PDB entry 9C9M | electron microscopy, 2.01 A resolution | chains I and M of the 12 polymer chains in the assembly

Chain I:
Protein: Integrase
Source organism: Human immunodeficiency virus 1
Notes: EC 2.7.7.-, 3.1.-.-
UniProt: P12497 (POL_HV1N5); residues 1-288 here correspond to UniProt positions 1148-1435 (UniProt number = residue number + 1147)
Amino-acid sequence (358 residues; numbered -69 to 288; the number before each row is that of its first residue; numbers below 1 keep their minus sign (Met-69 is residue -69)):
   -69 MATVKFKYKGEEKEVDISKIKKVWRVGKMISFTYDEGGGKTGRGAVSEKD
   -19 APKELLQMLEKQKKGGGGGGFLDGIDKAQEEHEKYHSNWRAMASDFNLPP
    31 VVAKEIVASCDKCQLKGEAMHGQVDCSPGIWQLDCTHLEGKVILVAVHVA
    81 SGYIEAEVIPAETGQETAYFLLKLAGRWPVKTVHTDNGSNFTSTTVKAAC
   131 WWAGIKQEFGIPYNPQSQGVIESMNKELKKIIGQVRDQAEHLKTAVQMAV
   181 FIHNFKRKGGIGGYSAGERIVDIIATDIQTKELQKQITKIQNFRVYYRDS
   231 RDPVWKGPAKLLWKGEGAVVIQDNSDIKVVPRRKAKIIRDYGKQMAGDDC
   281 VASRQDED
Unresolved in the structure: -69 to 0, 229-235, 269-288
Differences from the reference sequence: initiating methionine (-69); expression tag (-68 to 0)
Curated features (UniProtKB/Swiss-Prot):
  - zinc finger: Asp3 to Gln44 (Integrase-type)
  - DNA-binding region: Phe223 to Asp270 (Integrase-type)
  - binding site (Zn(2+)): His12, His16, Cys40, Cys43
  - binding site (Mg(2+)): Asp64, Asp116, Glu152
Metal / ion sites: Zn2+: His12, His16, Cys40, Cys43; Mg2+ site 1: Asp64, Asp116 (together with Dolutegravir); Mg2+ site 2: Asp64, Glu152 (together with Dolutegravir)
Ligand contacts: Dolutegravir (DLU; (4R,12aS)-N-(2,4-difluorobenzyl)-7-hydroxy-4-methyl-6,8-dioxo-3,4,6,8,12,12a-hexahydro-2H-pyrido[1',2':4,5]pyrazino[2,1-b][1,3]oxazine-9-carboxamide): Asp64, Cys65, Asp116, Asn117, Gly118, Tyr143, Pro145, Gln146, Glu152
Reported in the primary citation:
  - catalytic residues: Asp64, Glu152
  - catalytic residues: Asp116 (citing earlier work)
  - mutagenesis - D64N/D116N (>1000-fold), Y271R, Q274L, A276P, G277Q, D279R: decreased catalytic activity
  - mutagenesis - D279E: unchanged catalytic activity

Chain M:
Protein: Integrase
Source organism: Human immunodeficiency virus 1
Notes: EC 2.7.7.-, 3.1.-.-
UniProt: P12497 (POL_HV1N5); residues 185-288 here correspond to UniProt positions 1332-1435 (UniProt number = residue number + 1147)
Amino-acid sequence (106 residues; each row starts with the number of its first residue):
   183 HMFKRKGGIGGYSAGERIVDIIATDIQTKELQKQITKIQNFRVYYRDSRD
   233 PVWKGPAKLLWKGEGAVVIQDNSDIKVVPRRKAKIIRDYGKQMAGDDCVA
   283 SRQDED
Unresolved in the structure: 183-221, 269-288
Differences from the reference sequence: expression tag (183-184)
Curated features (UniProtKB/Swiss-Prot):
  - DNA-binding region: Phe223 to Asp270 (Integrase-type)

Chain I / chain M interface:
Residue-residue contacts - 32 pairs, chain I then chain M:
  Ala38(I) - Arg224(M)  hydrogen bond (backbone-side chain)
  Ala38(I) - Ile268(M)
  Ser39(I) - Arg224(M)
  Asp41(I) - Tyr226(M)  hydrogen bond
  Gln44(I) - Tyr226(M)
  Gln44(I) - Trp235(M)
  Gln44(I) - Lys266(M)  hydrogen bond
  Gln44(I) - Ile268(M)
  Leu45(I) - Trp235(M)  hydrogen bond (backbone-side chain)
  Lys46(I) - Trp235(M)
  Lys46(I) - Lys266(M)
  Gly47(I) - Trp235(M)
  Gly47(I) - Arg263(M)
  Gly47(I) - Ala265(M)
  Glu48(I) - Arg262(M)  salt bridge
  Glu48(I) - Arg263(M)
  Glu48(I) - Ala265(M)  hydrogen bond (backbone-backbone)
  Met50(I) - Glu246(M)
  Met50(I) - Arg262(M)
  Met50(I) - Arg263(M)
  His51(I) - Arg263(M)
  Gln53(I) - Glu246(M)
  Ile141(I) - Ala248(M)  hydrophobic
  Ile141(I) - Val259(M)
  Ile141(I) - Val260(M)
  Ile141(I) - Pro261(M)
  Tyr143(I) - Arg231(M)
  Tyr143(I) - Lys264(M)  hydrogen bond (backbone-side chain)
  Asn144(I) - Pro261(M)
  Asn144(I) - Arg263(M)  hydrogen bond
  Asn144(I) - Lys264(M)  hydrogen bond
  Gln146(I) - Arg263(M)  hydrogen bond
Other interface residues (no listed pair), chain I (17 interface residues in all): Gly52, Pro142
Other interface residues (no listed pair), chain M (18 interface residues in all): Ser230, Pro238, Gly247

Overview:
17 residues of chain I face 18 of chain M across their interface; the contacts include 9 hydrogen bonds and 1
salt bridge. Polar pairs include Glu48(I)-Arg262(M), Ala38(I)-Arg224(M) and Asp41(I)-Tyr226(M). From the
paper: catalytic residues Asp64(I), Glu152(I) and Asp116(I); D64N/D116N, Y271R and Q274L of chain I, among
others, reduce catalytic activity; 7 substitutions were tested in all.
Here chain I is Integrase and chain M is Integrase, both from Human immunodeficiency virus 1. Entry 9C9M
(HIV-1 intasome core bound with DTG) was determined by electron microscopy.
